8XSB - chains A and C of the 4 polymer chains in the assembly; structure by X-ray diffraction, 3.06 A resolution.

# Chain A
Molecule: Aryl hydrocarbon receptor nuclear translocator
From: Homo sapiens
Reference sequence: P27540 (ARNT_HUMAN); residue numbers follow UniProt; this construct covers 85-465
Amino-acid sequence (382 residues; each row starts with the number of its first residue):
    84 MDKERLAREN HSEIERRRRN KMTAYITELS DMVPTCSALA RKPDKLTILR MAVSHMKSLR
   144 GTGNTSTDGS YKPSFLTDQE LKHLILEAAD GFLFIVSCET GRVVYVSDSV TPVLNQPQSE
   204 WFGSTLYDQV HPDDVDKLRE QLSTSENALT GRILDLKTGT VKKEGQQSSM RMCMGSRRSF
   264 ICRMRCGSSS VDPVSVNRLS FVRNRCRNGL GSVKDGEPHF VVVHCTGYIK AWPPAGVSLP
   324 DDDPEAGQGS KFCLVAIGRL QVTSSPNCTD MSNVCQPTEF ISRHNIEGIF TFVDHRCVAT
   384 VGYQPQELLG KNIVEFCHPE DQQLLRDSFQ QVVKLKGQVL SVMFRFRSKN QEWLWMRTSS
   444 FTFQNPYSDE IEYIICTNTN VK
Unresolved in the structure: 122-124, 144-155, 228-258, 270-299, 345-359, 465
Construct notes: initiating methionine (84)
UniProt features mapped onto this chain:
  - region: Leu167 to Ala171 (Mediates the transcription activity and dimerization of the AHR:ARNT complex)

# Chain C
Molecule: DNAF
Sequence (21 nucleotides; numbered 1 to 21; the number before each row is that of its first residue):
     1 CATCGGGCAT CGCGTGACAA G

# How chain A and chain C interact
Residue-residue contacts (15):
  Arg91(A) - DT15(C)  salt bridge to the phosphate
  His94(A) - DT15(C)  base contact
  His94(A) - DG16(C)  hydrogen bond to the base
  His94(A) - DA17(C)  base contact
  Ser95(A) - DT15(C)  base contact
  Glu98(A) - DT15(C)  base contact
  Arg99(A) - DC13(C)  phosphate contact
  Arg102(A) - DC13(C)  salt bridge to the phosphate
  Arg102(A) - DG14(C)  hydrogen bond to the base
  Thr106(A) - DG12(C)  phosphate contact
  Asp127(A) - DT10(C)  phosphate contact
  Asp127(A) - DC11(C)  phosphate contact
  Lys128(A) - DC11(C)  hydrogen bond to the phosphate
  Lys128(A) - DG12(C)  salt bridge to the phosphate
  Leu129(A) - DT10(C)  phosphate contact
Other interface residues (no listed pair), chain A (11 interface residues in all): Asn103

# Overview
The interface between chain A and chain C involves 11 residues on one side and 8 on the other, with 3 hydrogen
bonds and 3 salt bridges. Polar pairs include His94(A)-DG16(C), Arg102(A)-DG14(C) and Lys128(A)-DC11(C).
Here chain A is Aryl hydrocarbon receptor nuclear translocator (Homo sapiens) and chain C is DNAF. Entry 8XSB
(Crystal structure of the DNA-bound AHR-ARNT heterodimer in complex with Indirubin) was determined by X-ray
diffraction, deposited together with 8XS6, 8XS7, 8XS8, 8XS9 and 8XSA.
